PDB entry 4MEL | X-ray diffraction, 2.90 A resolution | chain A

Chain A:
Molecule: Ubiquitin carboxyl-terminal hydrolase 11
Organism: Homo sapiens
Notes: EC 3.4.19.12; fragment: DUSP-UBL domains
UniProt: P51784 (UBP11_HUMAN); residues 24-245 here correspond to UniProt positions 67-288 (UniProt number = residue number + 43)
Sequence (230 residues; numbered 23 to 252; the number before each row is that of its first residue):
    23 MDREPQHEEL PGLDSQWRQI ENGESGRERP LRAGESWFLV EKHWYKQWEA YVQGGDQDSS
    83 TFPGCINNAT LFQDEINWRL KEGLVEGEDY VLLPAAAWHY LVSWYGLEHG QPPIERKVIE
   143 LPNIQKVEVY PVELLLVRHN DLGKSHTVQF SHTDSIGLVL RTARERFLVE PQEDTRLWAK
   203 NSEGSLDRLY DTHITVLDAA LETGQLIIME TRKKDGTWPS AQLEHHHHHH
Disordered / not traced: 23-31, 245-252
Construct notes: expression tag (23, 246-252)
Swiss-Prot annotation at these positions:
  - modified residue: K202 (N6-acetyllysine)
From the paper describing this entry:
  - interface residues: I141, L143, V149, V151, Y152, T175, L219
  - contacts within the chain: E43-Y67 (hydrogen bond), R49-Y67 (hydrogen bond), K68-E71 (hydrogen bond), W66-P85, W66-I88, E150-S173 (hydrogen bond), E150-H174 (hydrogen bond), Y152-H174, R198-W240 (pi stacking)
  - conformationally variable residues (domain motion): P153

In short:
From the paper: interface residues I141, L143 and V149 among others; conformational variability at P153.
Chain A is Ubiquitin carboxyl-terminal hydrolase 11 (Homo sapiens); the structure, Crystal Structure of the
human USP11 DUSP-UBL domains, was determined by X-ray diffraction, deposited together with 4MEM.
